Entry 4AFE (X-ray diffraction, 2.60 A resolution); this record covers chain A.

Chain A:
Molecule: Serine/threonine-protein kinase NEK2
Source organism: Homo sapiens
Notes: EC 2.7.11.1; fragment: catalytic domain, residues 1-271
UniProtKB: P51955 (NEK2_HUMAN); residue numbers follow UniProt; this construct covers 1-271
Chain sequence (279 residues; row label = number of the first residue in the row):
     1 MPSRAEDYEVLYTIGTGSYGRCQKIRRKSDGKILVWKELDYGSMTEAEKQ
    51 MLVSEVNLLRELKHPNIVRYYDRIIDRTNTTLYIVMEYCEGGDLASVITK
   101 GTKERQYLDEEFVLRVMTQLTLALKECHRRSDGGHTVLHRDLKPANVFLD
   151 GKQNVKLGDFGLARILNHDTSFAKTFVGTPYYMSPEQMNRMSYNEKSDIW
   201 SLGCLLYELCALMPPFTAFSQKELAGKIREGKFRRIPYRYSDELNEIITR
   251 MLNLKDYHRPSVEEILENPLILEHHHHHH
Not modelled in the structure: 1-2, 132-138, 163-176, 191-193
Differences from the reference sequence: expression tag (272-279)
UniProt features mapped onto this chain:
  - active site: D141 (Proton acceptor)
  - binding site (ATP): I14 to C22, K37
  - modified residue: T170 (Phosphothreonine), S171 (Phosphoserine), T175 (Phosphothreonine), T179 (Phosphothreonine), S184 (Phosphoserine), S241 (Phosphoserine)
  - mutagenesis: K37 (K37R: Loss of kinase activity and of ability to activate NEK11. Loss of phosphorylation of CCDC102B), D141 (D141A: Loss of autophosphorylation), T170 (T170A: No effect on kinase activity; T170E: Kinase activity increased by two fold), S171 (S171A: No effect on kinase activity; S171D: Kinase activity increased by two fold), T175 (T175A: Kinase activity decreased by two fold; T175E: Kinase activity increased by two fold), T179 (T179A: Loss of kinase activity; T179E: Loss of kinase activity), S241 (S241A: Loss of kinase activity; S241D: Loss of kinase activity)
Residues lining bound ligands: GGY (4-(2-amino-5-{4-[(dimethylamino)methyl]thiophen-2-yl}pyridin-3-yl)-2-{[(1R,2Z)-4,4,4-trifluoro-1-methylbut-2-en-1-yl]oxy}benzamide): Y12, I14, G15, Y19, C22, V35, K37, V68, M86, E87, Y88, C89, E90, G92, N146, F148, G158, D159, F160

Overview:
Bound to chain A: compound GGY. Curated annotation (UniProt) lists active-site residue D141, 10 ATP-binding
residues and 7 mutagenesis sites.
Chain A is Serine/threonine-protein kinase NEK2 (Homo sapiens); the structure, Nek2 bound to hybrid compound
21, was determined by X-ray diffraction (same publication as 4A4X).
